Entry 7SCB (electron microscopy, 2.50 A resolution); this record covers chains AS and BE of the 29 polymer chains in the assembly.

[Chain AS]
Molecule: Allophycocyanin beta chain
Source organism: Synechocystis sp. PCC 6803 substr. Kazusa
UniProt: Q01952 (APCB_SYNY3); residue numbers follow UniProt; this construct covers 1-161
Chain sequence (161 residues; numbered 1 to 161; the number before each row is that of its first residue):
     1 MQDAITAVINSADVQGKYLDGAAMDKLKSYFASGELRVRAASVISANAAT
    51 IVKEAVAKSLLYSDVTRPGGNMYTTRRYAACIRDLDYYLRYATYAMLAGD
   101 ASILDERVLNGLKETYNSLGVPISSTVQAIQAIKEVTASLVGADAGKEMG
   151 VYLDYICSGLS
Covalently attached groups: phycocyanobilin (CYC) linked to C81
Small-molecule neighbours:
  - phycocyanobilin (CYC), molecule 1: L60, V65, N71, M72, R76, R77, A80, R83, D84, L85, Y87, Y88, R107, V108, L112, T115, Y116, L119, V121, P122, S125, T126, A129
  - phycocyanobilin (CYC), molecule 2: L61, Y62, T66, Y73, T74, T75, Y78
Curated features (UniProtKB/Swiss-Prot):
  - binding site ((2R,3E)-phycocyanobilin): C81
  - modified residue: N71 (N4-methylasparagine)

[Chain BE]
Molecule: Phycobiliprotein ApcE
Source organism: Synechocystis sp. PCC 6803 substr. Kazusa
Notes: EC 4.-.-.-
UniProt: Q55544 (APCE_SYNY3); residues 1-896 here = UniProt positions 1-896
Chain sequence (896 residues; each row starts with the number of its first residue):
     1 MSVKASGGSSLARPQLYQTVPVSAISQAEQQDRFLEGSELNELTAYFQSG
    51 ALRLEIAETLTQNADLIVSRAANRIFTGGSPLSYLEKPVERQPALVGASS
   101 DSRNGSVTYAESNGSGGLFGGLRSVFSSTGPIPPGFRPINIARYGPSNMQ
   151 KSLRDMSWFLRYTTYAIVAGDPNIIVVNTRGLKEVIENACSIDATIVAIQ
   201 EMRAASADYFRNNAQAKEIVLQYFDILLSEFKAPTPANKVRQGPSNDIQG
   251 LELPQSYFNAAAKRQKYAMKPGLSALEKNAVIKAAYRQIFERDITKAYSQ
   301 SISYLESQVRNGDISMKEFVRRLAKSPLYRKQFFEPFINSRALELAFRHI
   351 LGRGPSSREEVQKYFSIVSSGGLPALVDALVDSQEYADYFGEETVPYLRG
   401 LGVEAQECRNWGMQQDLFSYSAPFRKVPQFITTFAQYDRPLPDQHVYGSG
   451 NDPLEIQFGAIFPKETRNPSKRPAPFNKDTKRILIHRGPAVNNQVGNPSA
   501 VGEFPGSLGAKVFRLNGGLPGAKVGKNTGTSVKFGESSTQALIRAAYRQV
   551 FGRDLYEGQRLSVAEIQLENGDISVREFIKRLAKSELFLKLYWAPHYVCK
   601 AIEYMHRRLLGRPTYGRQEMNQYFDIASKQGFYAVVEAMIDSKEYSDAFG
   651 EDTVPYERYLTPGGLQMRSARVGSLREDIGQRVDKEVTPRFVELGQVSAI
   701 RTEPEIAYRSNQGVTRQRQQTKVFKLVSTYDKVAVKNAIRAAYRQVFERD
   751 LEPYIINSEFTALESKLSNNEINVKEFIEGLGTSELYMKEFYAPYPNTKV
   801 IEMGTKHFLGRAPLNQKEIQQYNQILASQGLKAFIGAMVNGMEYLQTFGE
   851 DTVPYRRFPTLPAANFPNTERLYNKLTKQDKELVVPSFTPVVKVGG
Unresolved in the structure: 1, 87-130, 693-896
Covalently attached groups: phycocyanobilin (CYC) linked to C190
Small-molecule neighbours:
  - phycocyanobilin (CYC), molecule 1: P14, Q249, L251, L253, Y257, L401, A405, Q406, E407, C408, W411
  - phycocyanobilin (CYC), molecule 2: F76, I139, Y144, N148, K151, S152, R154, D155, M156, W158, F159, Y162, N178, T179, L182, V185, I186, A189, T195, F231
  - phycocyanobilin (CYC), molecule 3: R292, Y298, Y420, F424
  - phycocyanobilin (CYC), molecule 4: Y304, S307, Q308, R310, N311, D313
  - phycocyanobilin (CYC), molecule 5: I338, N339, S340, R358, Q362, F365, I431
  - phycocyanobilin (CYC), molecule 6: Y447, Y597, V598, C599, R617, N621, F624
  - phycocyanobilin (CYC), molecule 7: I456, Q457, F458, G459, I461, R553
  - phycocyanobilin (CYC), molecule 8: I483, L484, I485, H486, A490, N493, V495
  - phycocyanobilin (CYC), molecule 9: K533, V563, I566, E569, N570
Curated features (UniProtKB/Swiss-Prot):
  - binding site ((2R,3E)-phycocyanobilin): C190

[Interface between chain AS and chain BE]
Pairs across the interface (58; chain AS residue first):
  R76(AS) with K478(BE)
  R83(AS) with N621(BE), hydrogen bond; F624(BE); D625(BE), salt bridge; S628(BE)
  Y87(AS) with V598(BE); F624(BE), hydrophobic; A627(BE); S628(BE), hydrogen bond (side chain-backbone)
  Y91(AS) with V598(BE)
  E106(AS) with P595(BE); H596(BE); Y597(BE), hydrogen bond (backbone-backbone)
  R107(AS) with W593(BE), hydrogen bond (side chain-backbone); A594(BE); H596(BE), hydrogen bond (side chain-backbone); Y597(BE); V598(BE)
  V108(AS) with Y597(BE)
  N110(AS) with K464(BE); E465(BE); Y597(BE); K600(BE), hydrogen bond
  G111(AS) with E465(BE); Y597(BE), hydrogen bond (backbone-side chain); K600(BE)
  L112(AS) with E465(BE); Y597(BE)
  K113(AS) with S10(BE), hydrogen bond; E465(BE); K471(BE)
  E114(AS) with Y447(BE); G448(BE); S449(BE), hydrogen bond; G450(BE), hydrogen bond (side chain-backbone); E465(BE), hydrogen bond (backbone-side chain); K471(BE); R472(BE), hydrogen bond (side chain-backbone)
  T115(AS) with Y447(BE), hydrogen bond (side chain-backbone); Y597(BE), hydrogen bond
  N117(AS) with S6(BE); G8(BE); S9(BE), hydrogen bond (side chain-backbone); P473(BE)
  S118(AS) with V446(BE); G448(BE); P473(BE); A474(BE), hydrogen bond (side chain-backbone); P475(BE); F476(BE), hydrogen bond (backbone-backbone)
  L119(AS) with Y447(BE), hydrophobic; R617(BE)
  I123(AS) with S9(BE); L11(BE), hydrophobic
  S124(AS) with L11(BE)
  V127(AS) with L11(BE), hydrophobic
  S161(AS) with L11(BE); R13(BE)
Interface residues without a listed pair, chain AS (21 interface residues in all): D84
Interface residues without a listed pair, chain BE (35 interface residues in all): N451, A601

[In short]
The interface between chain AS and chain BE involves 21 residues on one side and 35 on the other; the contacts
include 17 hydrogen bonds and 1 salt bridge. Among the polar pairs are R83(AS)-D625(BE), R83(AS)-N621(BE) and
Y87(AS)-S628(BE). Bound to chain AS: phycocyanobilin.
Here chain AS is Allophycocyanin beta chain and chain BE is Phycobiliprotein ApcE, both from Synechocystis sp.
PCC 6803 substr. Kazusa. Entry 7SCB (B-cylinder of Synechocystis PCC 6803 Phycobilisome, complex with OCP -
local refinement) was determined by electron microscopy (same publication as 7SC7, 7SC9 and 7SCC).
